5O4N - chains A and B of the 4 polymer chains in the assembly; structure by X-ray diffraction, 2.05 A resolution.

[Chain A (and B)]
Name: HcgC
From: Methanococcus maripaludis S2
Notes: chain B of this document is another copy of the same molecule, construct and numbering; everything in this record applies to it too
Reference sequence: Q6LX54 (Q6LX54_METMP); numbering as in UniProt (aligned over 1-260)
Amino-acid sequence (274 residues; row label = number of the first residue in the row):
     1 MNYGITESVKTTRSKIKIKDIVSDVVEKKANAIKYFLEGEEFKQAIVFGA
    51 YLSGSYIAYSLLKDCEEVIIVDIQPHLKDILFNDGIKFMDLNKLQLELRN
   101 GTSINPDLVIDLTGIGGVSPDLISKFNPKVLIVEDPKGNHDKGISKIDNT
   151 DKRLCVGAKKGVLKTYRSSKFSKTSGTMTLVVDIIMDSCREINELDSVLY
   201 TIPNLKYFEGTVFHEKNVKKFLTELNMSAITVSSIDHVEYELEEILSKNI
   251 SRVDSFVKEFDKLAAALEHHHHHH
Unresolved in the structure: 265-274 (chain B: 261-274)
Construct notes: expression tag (261-274)
Ligand contacts:
  - 6-carboxy methyl-4-hydroxy-2-pyridinol (9KH), molecule 1: Ile5, Val9, Leu199, Tyr200
  - 6-carboxy methyl-4-hydroxy-2-pyridinol (9KH), molecule 2: Tyr51, Thr113, Gly114, Ile115, Pro136, Thr174, Gly176, Thr177, Met178, Thr179
  - S-adenosylhomocysteine (SAH): Lys29, Phe48, Gly49, Ala50, Tyr51, Leu52, Ser53, Val71, Asp72, Ile73, Gln74, Leu77, Leu91, Leu112, Thr113, Gly116, Gly117, Val118, Glu134, Ser175, Gly176, Thr177, Phe213
From the paper describing this entry:
  - mutagenesis - T179V: abolished catalytic activity
  - mutagenesis - T6V, Y51F: decreased catalytic activity
  - mutagenesis - S175A, S233A: decreased catalytic activity on 6-carboxy methyl-4-hydroxy-2-pyridinol
  - mutagenesis - E209Q: abolished catalytic activity on 6-carboxy methyl-4-hydroxy-2-pyridinol

[Chain A / chain B interface]
Residue-residue contacts (94):
  Asn2(A) with His214(B)
  Tyr3(A) with His214(B), hydrogen bond (backbone-side chain)
  Gly4(A) with Tyr207(B); Glu209(B); His214(B)
  Ile5(A) with Tyr51(B), hydrophobic; Glu209(B); Phe213(B), hydrophobic
  Thr6(A) with Ile115(B); Gly116(B)
  Ser8(A) with Gly116(B); Ile147(B)
  Val9(A) with Ile115(B), hydrophobic
  Thr11(A) with Tyr207(B), hydrogen bond
  Arg13(A) with Tyr207(B); His214(B)
  Tyr51(A) with Ile5(B), hydrophobic
  Ile115(A) with Thr6(B); Val9(B), hydrophobic; Leu199(B), hydrophobic; Ile235(B), hydrophobic
  Gly116(A) with Thr6(B); Ser8(B)
  Asp141(A) with Leu195(B); Asp196(B); Ser197(B), hydrogen bond (side chain-backbone)
  Lys142(A) with Asp196(B), hydrogen bond (backbone-side chain)
  Gly143(A) with Asp196(B), hydrogen bond (backbone-side chain)
  Ile144(A) with Val198(B); Leu199(B), hydrophobic
  Ile147(A) with Ser8(B); Ile235(B), hydrophobic
  Lys173(A) with Asn193(B), hydrogen bond (side chain-backbone); Leu195(B), hydrogen bond (side chain-backbone); Val198(B), hydrogen bond (side chain-backbone); Leu199(B)
  Thr174(A) with Leu199(B)
  Met178(A) with Tyr200(B)
  Thr179(A) with Leu199(B); Tyr200(B)
  Val182(A) with Thr201(B); Ile202(B), hydrophobic
  Met186(A) with Met186(B), hydrophobic; Cys189(B), hydrophobic; Pro203(B), hydrophobic
  Cys189(A) with Met186(B), hydrophobic
  Arg190(A) with Met186(B), hydrogen bond (side chain-backbone); Arg190(B)
  Asn193(A) with Lys173(B), hydrogen bond (backbone-side chain)
  Leu195(A) with Asp141(B); Lys173(B), hydrogen bond (backbone-side chain)
  Asp196(A) with Asp141(B); Lys142(B), hydrogen bond (side chain-backbone); Gly143(B), hydrogen bond (side chain-backbone)
  Ser197(A) with Asp141(B), hydrogen bond (backbone-side chain)
  Val198(A) with Ile144(B); Lys173(B), hydrogen bond (backbone-side chain)
  Leu199(A) with Ile115(B), hydrophobic; Lys173(B); Thr174(B); Thr179(B)
  Tyr200(A) with Met178(B); Thr179(B); Tyr207(B); Glu209(B), hydrogen bond
  Thr201(A) with Val182(B)
  Ile202(A) with Val182(B), hydrophobic; Leu205(B); Lys206(B)
  Pro203(A) with Met186(B), hydrophobic; Pro203(B), hydrophobic; Leu205(B)
  Asn204(A) with Leu205(B); Lys206(B)
  Leu205(A) with Pro203(B); Asn204(B); Leu205(B)
  Lys206(A) with Ile202(B); Asn204(B)
  Tyr207(A) with Gly4(B); Thr11(B), hydrogen bond; Arg13(B); Tyr200(B); Thr231(B)
  Glu209(A) with Gly4(B); Ile5(B); Tyr200(B), hydrogen bond
  Phe213(A) with Ile5(B), hydrophobic
  His214(A) with Tyr3(B), hydrogen bond (side chain-backbone); Gly4(B), hydrogen bond (side chain-backbone); Arg13(B)
  Thr231(A) with Tyr207(B)
  Ile235(A) with Ile115(B), hydrophobic; Ile147(B), hydrophobic
Interface residues without a listed pair, chain A (48 interface residues in all): Gln74, Asp183, Glu194, Asp236
Interface residues without a listed pair, chain B (47 interface residues in all): Gln74, Asp183, Glu194, Asp236

[Overview]
Chain A and chain B form an interface of 48 and 47 residues respectively, with 20 hydrogen bonds. Polar
contacts include Tyr3(A)-His214(B), Thr11(A)-Tyr207(B) and Asp141(A)-Ser197(B). The paper reports that T6V and
Y51F of chain A reduce catalytic activity; S175A and S233A of chain A reduce catalytic activity on 6-carboxy
methyl-4-hydroxy-2-pyridinol; 6 substitutions were tested in all.
Chain A and chain B are both HcgC (Methanococcus maripaludis S2); the structure, Apo HcgC from Methanococcus
maripaludis soaked with SAH and pyridinol, was determined by X-ray diffraction, deposited together with 5O4H,
5O4J and 5O4M.
